Entry 6KUU (electron microscopy, 4.00 A resolution); this record covers chains A and R of the 5 polymer chains in the assembly.

== Chain A ==
Protein: Polymerase 3
From: Influenza D virus (D/swine/Oklahoma/1334/2011)
Reference sequence: K9LHJ4 (K9LHJ4_9ORTO); residue numbers follow UniProt; this construct covers 1-710
Sequence (710 residues; row label = number of the first residue in the row):
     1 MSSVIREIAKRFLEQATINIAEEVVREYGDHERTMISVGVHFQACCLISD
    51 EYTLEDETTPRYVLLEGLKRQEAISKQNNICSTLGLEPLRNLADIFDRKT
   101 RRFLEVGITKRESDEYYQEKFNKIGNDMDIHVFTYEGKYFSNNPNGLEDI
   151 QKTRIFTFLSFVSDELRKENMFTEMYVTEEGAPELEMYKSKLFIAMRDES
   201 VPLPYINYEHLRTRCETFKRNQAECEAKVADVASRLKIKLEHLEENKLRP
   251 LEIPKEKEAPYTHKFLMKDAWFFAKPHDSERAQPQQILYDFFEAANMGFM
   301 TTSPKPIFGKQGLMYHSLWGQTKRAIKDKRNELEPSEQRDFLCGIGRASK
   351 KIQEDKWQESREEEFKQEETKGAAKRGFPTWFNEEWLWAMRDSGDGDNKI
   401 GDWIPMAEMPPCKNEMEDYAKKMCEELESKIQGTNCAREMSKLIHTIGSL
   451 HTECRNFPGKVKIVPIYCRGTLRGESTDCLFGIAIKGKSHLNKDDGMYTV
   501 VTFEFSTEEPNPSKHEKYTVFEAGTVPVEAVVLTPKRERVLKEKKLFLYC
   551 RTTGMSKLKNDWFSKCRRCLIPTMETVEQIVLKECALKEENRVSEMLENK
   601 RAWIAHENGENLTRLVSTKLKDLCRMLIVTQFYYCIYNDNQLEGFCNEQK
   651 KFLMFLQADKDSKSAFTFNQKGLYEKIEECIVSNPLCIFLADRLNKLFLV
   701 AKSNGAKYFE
Not modelled in the structure: 1-183, 394-398, 531-541

== Chain R ==
Molecule: 3'-vRNA
Sequence (14 nucleotides; each row starts with the number of its first residue):
     1 CUCCUGCUUAUGCU
Not modelled in the structure: 13-14

== Chain A / chain R interface ==
Pairs across the interface (21):
  Ala282(A) - U11(R)  phosphate contact
  Ala282(A) - G12(R)  phosphate contact
  Gln283(A) - A10(R)  hydrogen bond to the phosphate
  Gln283(A) - U11(R)  base contact
  Gln285(A) - A10(R)  hydrogen bond to the base
  Asn331(A) - A10(R)  base contact
  Pro405(A) - G12(R)  sugar contact
  Ile444(A) - G12(R)  base contact
  Thr452(A) - A10(R)  sugar contact
  Glu453(A) - A10(R)  base contact
  Arg455(A) - U8(R)  base contact
  Asn456(A) - U8(R)  sugar contact
  Asn456(A) - A10(R)  hydrogen bond to the base
  Phe457(A) - U8(R)  phosphate contact
  Phe457(A) - U9(R)  base contact
  Phe457(A) - A10(R)  base contact
  Pro458(A) - U8(R)  base contact
  Lys462(A) - A10(R)  base contact
  Arg469(A) - G12(R)  salt bridge to the phosphate
  Lys488(A) - G6(R)  base contact
  Arg567(A) - G12(R)  hydrogen bond to the base
Also at the interface, not in a pair above, chain A (19 interface residues in all): His445, Lys460, Ser564

== Summary ==
19 residues of chain A face 6 of chain R across their interface, with 4 hydrogen bonds and 1 salt bridge.
Polar contacts include Gln285(A)-A10(R), Asn456(A)-A10(R) and Arg567(A)-G12(R).
Here chain A is Polymerase 3 (Influenza D virus (D/swine/Oklahoma/1334/2011)) and chain R is 3'-vRNA. Entry
6KUU (Structure of influenza D virus polymerase bound to vRNA promoter in Mode B conformation (Class B3)) was
determined by electron microscopy.
